PDB entry 1TF2 | X-ray diffraction, 2.90 A resolution | chain A

== Chain A ==
Name: Preprotein translocase secA subunit
From: Bacillus subtilis
UniProt: P28366 (SECA_BACSU); residue numbers follow UniProt; this construct covers 1-841
Chain sequence (844 residues; row label = number of the first residue in the row; numbers below 1 keep their minus sign (Gly-2 is residue -2)):
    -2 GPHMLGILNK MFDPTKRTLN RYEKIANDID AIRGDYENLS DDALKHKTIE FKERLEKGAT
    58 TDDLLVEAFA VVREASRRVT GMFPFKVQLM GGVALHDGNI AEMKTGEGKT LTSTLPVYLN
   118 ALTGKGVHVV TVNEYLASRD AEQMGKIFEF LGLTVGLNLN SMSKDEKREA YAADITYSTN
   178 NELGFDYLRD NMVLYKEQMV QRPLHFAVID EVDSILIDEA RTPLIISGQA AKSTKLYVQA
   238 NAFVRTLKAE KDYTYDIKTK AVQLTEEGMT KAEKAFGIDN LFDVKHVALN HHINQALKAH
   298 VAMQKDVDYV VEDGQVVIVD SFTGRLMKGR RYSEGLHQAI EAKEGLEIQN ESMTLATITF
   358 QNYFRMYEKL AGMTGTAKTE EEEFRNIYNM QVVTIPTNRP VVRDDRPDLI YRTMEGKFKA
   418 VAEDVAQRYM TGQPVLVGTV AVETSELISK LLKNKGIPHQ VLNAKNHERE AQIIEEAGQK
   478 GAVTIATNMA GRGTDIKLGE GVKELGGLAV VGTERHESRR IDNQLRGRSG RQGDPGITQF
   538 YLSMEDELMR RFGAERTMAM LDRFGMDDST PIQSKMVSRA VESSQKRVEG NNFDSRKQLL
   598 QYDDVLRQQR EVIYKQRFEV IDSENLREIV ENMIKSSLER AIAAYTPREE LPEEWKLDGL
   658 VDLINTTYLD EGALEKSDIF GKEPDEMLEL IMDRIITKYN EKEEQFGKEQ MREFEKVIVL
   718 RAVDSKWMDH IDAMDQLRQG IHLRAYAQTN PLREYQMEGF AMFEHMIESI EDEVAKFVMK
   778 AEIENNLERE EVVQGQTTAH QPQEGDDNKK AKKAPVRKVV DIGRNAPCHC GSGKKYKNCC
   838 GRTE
Disordered / not traced: -2 to -1, 8-13, 647-649, 781-841
Differences from the reference sequence: cloning artifact (-2 to 0)
Ion coordination: Mg2+: Asp207 (together with ADP)
Residues lining bound ligands: ADP (adenosine-5'-diphosphate): Met79, Phe80, Pro81, Phe82, Gln85, Lys101, Thr102, Gly103, Glu104, Gly105, Lys106, Thr107, Leu108, Gly490, Asp492, Lys494, Arg528

== Summary ==
Chain A binds ADP.
Chain A is Preprotein translocase secA subunit (Bacillus subtilis); the structure, Crystal structure of
SecA:ADP in an open conformation from Bacillus Subtilis, was determined by X-ray diffraction together with
1TF5 from the same study.
